Entry 4IU1 (X-ray diffraction, 1.95 A resolution); this record covers chain A.

[Chain A]
Molecule: Arginase
From: Leishmania mexicana
Notes: EC 3.5.3.1
Reference sequence: Q6TUJ5 (Q6TUJ5_LEIME); residues 13-329 here = UniProt positions 13-329
Chain sequence (330 residues; numbered 0 to 329; the number before each row is that of its first residue; numbering starts at 0):
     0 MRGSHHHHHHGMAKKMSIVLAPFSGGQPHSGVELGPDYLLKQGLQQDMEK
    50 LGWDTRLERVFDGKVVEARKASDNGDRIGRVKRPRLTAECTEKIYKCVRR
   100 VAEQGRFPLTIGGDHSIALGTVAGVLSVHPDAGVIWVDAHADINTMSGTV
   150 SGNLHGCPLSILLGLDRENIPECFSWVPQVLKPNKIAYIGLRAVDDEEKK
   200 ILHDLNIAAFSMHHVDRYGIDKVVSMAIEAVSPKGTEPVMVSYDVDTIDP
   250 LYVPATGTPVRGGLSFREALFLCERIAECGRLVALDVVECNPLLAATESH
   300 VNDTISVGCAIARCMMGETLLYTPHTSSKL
Unresolved in the structure: 0-12, 323-329
Sequence notes: expression tag (0-12)
Metal / ion sites: Mn2+ site 1: His114, Asp137, Asp141, Asp243 (together with nor-N-omega-hydroxy-L-arginine); Mn2+ site 2: Asp137, His139, Asp243, Asp245
Residues lining bound ligands: nor-N-omega-hydroxy-L-arginine (NNH): His114, Asp137, His139, Asp141, Asn143, Thr148, Ser150, Asn152, His154, Gly155, Asp194, Glu197, Asp243, Asp245, Thr257, Glu288

[In short]
Ligands of chain A: nor-N-omega-hydroxy-L-arginine. The Mn2+ site 1 is built by His114, Asp137, Asp141 and
Asp243. The Mn2+ site 2 is built by Asp137, His139, Asp243 and Asp245.
Chain A is Arginase (Leishmania mexicana); the structure, Crystal structure of Leishmania mexicana arginase in
complex with inhibitor nor-NOHA, was determined by X-ray diffraction together with 4IU0 and 4IU5 from the same
study.
